Entry 2GC7 (X-ray diffraction, 1.90 A resolution); this record covers chains B and C of the 4 polymer chains in the assembly.

# Chain B
Name: Methylamine dehydrogenase light chain
From: Paracoccus denitrificans
Notes: EC 1.4.99.3
UniProt: P22619 (DHML_PARDE); residues 1-131 here correspond to UniProt positions 58-188 (UniProt number = residue number + 57)
Chain sequence (131 residues; each row starts with the number of its first residue):
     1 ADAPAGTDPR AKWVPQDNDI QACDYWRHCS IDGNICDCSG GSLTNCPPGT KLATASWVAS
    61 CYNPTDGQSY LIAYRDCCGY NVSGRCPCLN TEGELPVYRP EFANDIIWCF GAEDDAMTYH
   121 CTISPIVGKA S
Unresolved in the structure: 1-6
Disulfides: C23-C88, C29-C61, C36-C121, C38-C86, C46-C77, C78-C109
Glycans and other covalent adducts: covalent link W57-W108
Modified positions: W57 (2-amino-3-(6,7-dioxo-6,7-dihydro-1H-indol-3-yl)-propionic acid; TRQ)
Differences from the reference sequence: modified residue (57)

# Chain C
Name: Amicyanin
From: Paracoccus denitrificans
UniProt: P22364 (AMCY_PARDE); residues 1-105 here correspond to UniProt positions 27-131 (UniProt number = residue number + 26)
Chain sequence (105 residues; numbered 1 to 105; the number before each row is that of its first residue):
     1 DKATIPSESP FAAAEVADGA IVVDIAKMKY ETPELHVKVG DTVTWINREA MPHNVHFVAG
    61 VLGEAALKGP MMKKEQAYSL TFTEAGTYDY HCTPHPFMRG KVVVE

# Chain B / chain C interface
Contacting residue pairs (17):
  T54(B) with M71(C)
  A55(B) with T93(C); P94(C)
  V58(B) with M51(C), hydrophobic
  L71(B) with A50(C), hydrophobic; M51(C)
  P100(B) with F97(C), hydrophobic
  E101(B) with M28(C); H95(C); F97(C)
  F102(B) with M51(C), hydrophobic
  W108(B) with P94(C), hydrophobic
  F110(B) with T93(C)
  D115(B) with K68(C), salt bridge
  V127(B) with A50(C); P52(C), hydrophobic
  K129(B) with A50(C)
Interface residues without a listed pair, chain B (13 interface residues in all): S56
Interface residues without a listed pair, chain C (11 interface residues in all): K73

# Summary
Chain B and chain C form an interface of 13 and 11 residues respectively; the contacts include 1 salt bridge.
The salt-bridged pair is D115(B)-K68(C).
Chain B is Methylamine dehydrogenase light chain and chain C is Amicyanin, both from Paracoccus denitrificans;
the structure, Substrate reduced, copper free complex of methylamine dehydrogenase, amicyanin and cytochrome
c551i from Paracoccus denitrificans, was determined by X-ray diffraction.
